1JY3 - chains Q and S of the 6 polymer chains in the assembly; structure by X-ray diffraction, 1.60 A resolution.

Chain Q:
Name: Fibrinogen alpha chain
Organism: Bos taurus
Amino-acid sequence (53 residues; numbered 29 to 81; the number before each row is that of its first residue):
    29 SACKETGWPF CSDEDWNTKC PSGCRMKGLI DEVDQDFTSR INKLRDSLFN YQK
Disordered / not traced: 29-34, 79-81

Chain S:
Name: Fibrinogen gamma-B chain
Organism: Bos taurus
UniProt: P12799 (FIBG_BOVIN); residues 1-48 here correspond to UniProt positions 25-72 (UniProt number = residue number + 24)
Amino-acid sequence (48 residues; each row starts with the number of its first residue):
     1 YVATRDNCCI LDERFGSYCP TTCGIADFLN NYQTSVDKDL RTLEGILY
Disordered / not traced: 1

How chain Q and chain S interact:
Cross-chain cystine bridges: Cys-48(Q)/Cys-23(S)
Contacting residue pairs - 26 pairs, chain Q then chain S:
  Trp-44(Q) with Cys-23(S), hydrophobic; Ala-26(S), hydrophobic; Asp-27(S), hydrogen bond
  Asn-45(Q) with Cys-23(S), hydrogen bond (backbone-side chain)
  Lys-47(Q) with Cys-23(S), hydrogen bond (backbone-side chain)
  Cys-48(Q) with Thr-21(S); Thr-22(S); Cys-23(S), disulfide
  Pro-49(Q) with Thr-22(S), hydrogen bond (backbone-side chain)
  Met-54(Q) with Ala-26(S), hydrophobic
  Ile-58(Q) with Ile-25(S), hydrophobic
  Val-61(Q) with Gln-33(S)
  Phe-65(Q) with Gln-33(S); Val-36(S), hydrophobic; Asp-37(S); Leu-40(S), hydrophobic
  Arg-68(Q) with Asp-37(S), salt bridge; Leu-40(S); Arg-41(S); Glu-44(S), salt bridge
  Lys-71(Q) with Tyr-48(S), hydrogen bond (backbone-side chain)
  Leu-72(Q) with Leu-40(S), hydrophobic; Leu-43(S); Glu-44(S); Tyr-48(S), hydrogen bond (backbone-side chain)
  Ser-75(Q) with Tyr-48(S)
Also at the interface, not in a pair above, chain Q (18 interface residues in all): Ser-50, Gly-51, Leu-57, Ile-69, Leu-76
Also at the interface, not in a pair above, chain S (17 interface residues in all): Leu-29, Tyr-32, Leu-47

In short:
Chain Q and chain S form an interface of 18 and 17 residues respectively; the contacts include 1 disulfide
bond, 6 hydrogen bonds and 2 salt bridges. Polar contacts include Arg-68(Q)/Asp-37(S), Arg-68(Q)/Glu-44(S) and
Trp-44(Q)/Asp-27(S).
Chain Q is Fibrinogen alpha chain and chain S is Fibrinogen gamma-B chain, both from Bos taurus; the
structure, Crystal Structure of the Central Region of Bovine Fibrinogen (E5 Fragment) at 1.4 Angstroms
Resolution, was determined by X-ray diffraction together with 1JY2 from the same study.
